Entry 3KQD (X-ray diffraction, 2.75 A resolution); this record covers chains A and L.

# Chain A
Protein: factor Xa heavy chain
From: Homo sapiens
Notes: EC 3.4.21.6; fragment: residues 235-468 of factor X uncleaved sequence
Reference sequence: P00742 (FA10_HUMAN); the construct lacks a stretch of the UniProt sequence and is renumbered around it, so the offset changes along the chain: 16-61 = UniProt 235-280; 62-124 = UniProt 282-344; 125-131 = UniProt 346-352; 132-147 = UniProt 355-370; 4 more segments
Chain sequence (234 residues; row label = number of the first residue in the row; note: 2 numbers in that range are skipped by the numbering (no residue carries them; nothing is unmodelled there); a row labelled like 131A-131B holds insertion residues (131A, then the next letters in order)):
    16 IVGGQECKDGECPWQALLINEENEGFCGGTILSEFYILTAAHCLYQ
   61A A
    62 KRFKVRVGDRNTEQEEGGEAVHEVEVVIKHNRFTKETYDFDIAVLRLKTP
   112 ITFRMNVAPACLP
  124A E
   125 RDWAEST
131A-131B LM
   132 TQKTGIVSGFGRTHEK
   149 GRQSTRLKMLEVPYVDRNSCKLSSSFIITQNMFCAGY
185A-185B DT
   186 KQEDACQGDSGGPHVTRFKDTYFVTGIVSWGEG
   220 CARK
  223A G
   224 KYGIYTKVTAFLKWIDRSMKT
Disulfide bonds: Cys-22/Cys-27, Cys-42/Cys-58, Cys-168/Cys-182, Cys-191/Cys-220
Metal / ion sites: Na+ site 1: Asp-70, Asn-72, Gln-75, Glu-77, Glu-80; Na+ site 2: Tyr-185, Arg-222, Lys-224
Small-molecule neighbours: LGL (1-(3-(5-oxo-4,5-dihydro-1H-1,2,4-triazol-3-yl)phenyl)-6-(2'-(pyrrolidin-1-ylmethyl)biphenyl-4-yl)-3-(trifluoromethyl)-5,6-dihydro-1H-pyrazolo[3,4-c]pyridin-7(4h)-one): Lys-96, Glu-97, Thr-98, Tyr-99, Arg-143, Glu-146, Phe-174, Asp-189, Ala-190, Cys-191, Gln-192, Ser-195, Val-213, Ser-214, Trp-215, Gly-216, Gly-218, Cys-220, Ala-221, Tyr-225, Gly-226
Swiss-Prot annotation at these positions:
  - active site (Charge relay system): His-57, Asp-102, Ser-195

# Chain L
Protein: factor Xa light chain
From: Homo sapiens
Notes: EC 3.4.21.6; fragment: residues 127-178 of factor X uncleaved sequence
Reference sequence: P00742 (FA10_HUMAN); residues 87-138 here correspond to UniProt positions 127-178 (UniProt number = residue number + 40)
Chain sequence (52 residues; each row starts with the number of its first residue):
    87 KLCSLDNGDCDQFCHEEQNSVVCSCARGYTLADNGKACIPTGPYPCGKQT
   137 LE
Disulfide bonds: Cys-89/Cys-100, Cys-96/Cys-109, Cys-111/Cys-124

# Chain A / chain L interface
Inter-chain disulfides: Cys-122(A)/Cys-132(L)
Pairs across the interface (46; chain A residue first):
  Asp-24(A) with Leu-137(L)
  Gly-25(A) with Gln-135(L); Thr-136(L), hydrogen bond (backbone-backbone)
  Glu-26(A) with Gln-135(L), hydrogen bond (backbone-side chain)
  Pro-28(A) with Lys-134(L)
  Trp-29(A) with Gly-133(L); Lys-134(L); Gln-135(L)
  Phe-114(A) with Tyr-130(L)
  Arg-115(A) with Tyr-130(L); Thr-136(L)
  Met-116(A) with Tyr-130(L); Thr-136(L); Glu-138(L)
  Asn-117(A) with Thr-136(L), hydrogen bond (backbone-side chain)
  Pro-120(A) with Tyr-130(L); Cys-132(L); Gly-133(L), hydrogen bond (backbone-backbone)
  Ala-121(A) with Cys-132(L); Gly-133(L)
  Cys-122(A) with Cys-132(L), disulfide; Gly-133(L), hydrogen bond (side chain-backbone)
  Leu-123(A) with Phe-99(L)
  Pro-124(A) with Phe-99(L), hydrophobic
  Glu-124A(A) with Phe-99(L); His-101(L), salt bridge
  Trp-127(A) with Asn-93(L), hydrogen bond; Gln-98(L), hydrogen bond (side chain-backbone); Phe-99(L), hydrophobic; Cys-100(L)
  Thr-131(A) with Asn-93(L)
  Phe-203(A) with Asn-93(L); Asp-97(L)
  Lys-204(A) with Asp-92(L), salt bridge; Cys-96(L); Asp-97(L)
  Asp-205(A) with Gly-133(L); Lys-134(L)
  Thr-206(A) with Gln-98(L); Gly-133(L); Lys-134(L), hydrogen bond
  Tyr-207(A) with Gly-133(L), hydrogen bond (backbone-backbone); Gln-135(L)
  Phe-208(A) with Gln-98(L); Phe-99(L), hydrophobic
  Asp-239(A) with Arg-113(L), salt bridge
Interface residues without a listed pair, chain A (26 interface residues in all): Val-118, Ala-119
Interface residues without a listed pair, chain L (20 interface residues in all): Ser-110, Ala-112, Tyr-115

# Overview
Chain A and chain L form an interface of 26 and 20 residues respectively; the contacts include 1 disulfide
bond, 9 hydrogen bonds and 3 salt bridges. Polar contacts include Glu-124A(A)/His-101(L), Lys-204(A)/Asp-92(L)
and Asp-239(A)/Arg-113(L). Ligands of chain A: compound LGL.
Chain A is factor Xa heavy chain and chain L is factor Xa light chain, both from Homo sapiens; the structure,
Factor xa in complex with the inhibitor 1-(3-(5-oxo-4,5-
dihydro-1h-1,2,4-triazol-3-yl)phenyl)-6-(2'-(pyrrolidin-1-
ylmethyl)biphenyl-4-yl)-3-(trifluoromethyl)-5,6-dihydro- 1h-pyrazolo[3,4-c]pyridin-7(4h)-one, was determined
by X-ray diffraction, deposited together with 3KQB and 3FFG.
